Entry 4CYB (X-ray diffraction, 1.78 A resolution); this record covers chains D and K of the 12 polymer chains in the assembly.

# Chain D (and K)
Name: Putative DNA protection protein
Organism: Streptomyces coelicolor
Notes: chain K of this document is another copy of the same molecule, construct and numbering; everything in this record applies to it too
UniProtKB: Q9K3L0 (Q9K3L0_STRCO); residues 28-200 here = UniProt positions 28-200
Sequence (173 residues; each row starts with the number of its first residue):
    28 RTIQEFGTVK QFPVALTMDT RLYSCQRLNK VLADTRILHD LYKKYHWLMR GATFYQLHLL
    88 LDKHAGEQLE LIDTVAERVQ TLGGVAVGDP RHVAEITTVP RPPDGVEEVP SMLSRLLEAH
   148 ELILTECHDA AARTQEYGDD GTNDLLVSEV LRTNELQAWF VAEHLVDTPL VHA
Not modelled in the structure: 28, 200
Ion coordination: Fe ion site 1: H73 (shared with 2 residues of chain C); Fe ion site 2: D100, E104 (shared with 1 residue of chain C)

# Chain D / chain K interface
Residue-residue contacts (34):
  I30(D) with T195(K)
  K37(D) with E190(K), salt bridge; V193(K)
  F39(D) with W186(K); A189(K), hydrophobic; E190(K)
  P40(D) with L144(K), hydrophobic; E148(K); A185(K); A189(K), hydrophobic
  V41(D) with E148(K); L151(K)
  A42(D) with E148(K), hydrogen bond (backbone-side chain); L151(K), hydrophobic; T152(K)
  L43(D) with H155(K)
  T101(D) with R179(K)
  E104(D) with L183(K); W186(K)
  R105(D) with E182(K), salt bridge
  Q107(D) with W186(K)
  T108(D) with E182(K); L183(K); W186(K)
  G165(D) with H155(K)
  D167(D) with H155(K), salt bridge; V174(K); L178(K)
  G168(D) with R179(K)
  D171(D) with V174(K); S175(K), hydrogen bond; R179(K), salt bridge
  L172(D) with R179(K)
  E176(D) with R179(K), salt bridge
Other interface residues (no listed pair), chain D (19 interface residues in all): S175
Other interface residues (no listed pair), chain K (18 interface residues in all): D171

# Summary
19 residues of chain D and 18 residues of chain K are in contact, with 2 hydrogen bonds and 5 salt bridges.
Polar contacts include K37(D)-E190(K), R105(D)-E182(K) and D167(D)-H155(K). D100(D) and E104(D) coordinate Fe
ion site 2.
Both chains are Putative DNA protection protein (Streptomyces coelicolor). Entry 4CYB (DpsC from Streptomyces
coelicolor) was determined by X-ray diffraction together with 4CY9 and 4CYA from the same study.
